6OGY - chains E and G of the 13 polymer chains in the assembly; structure by electron microscopy, 3.40 A resolution.

[Chain E (and G)]
Name: Inner capsid protein VP2
Organism: Rotavirus A
Notes: chain G of this document is another copy of the same molecule, construct and numbering; everything in this record applies to it too
Reference sequence: G0YZK0 (G0YZK0_9REOV); residues 1-887 here = UniProt positions 1-887
Amino-acid sequence (887 residues; each row starts with the number of its first residue):
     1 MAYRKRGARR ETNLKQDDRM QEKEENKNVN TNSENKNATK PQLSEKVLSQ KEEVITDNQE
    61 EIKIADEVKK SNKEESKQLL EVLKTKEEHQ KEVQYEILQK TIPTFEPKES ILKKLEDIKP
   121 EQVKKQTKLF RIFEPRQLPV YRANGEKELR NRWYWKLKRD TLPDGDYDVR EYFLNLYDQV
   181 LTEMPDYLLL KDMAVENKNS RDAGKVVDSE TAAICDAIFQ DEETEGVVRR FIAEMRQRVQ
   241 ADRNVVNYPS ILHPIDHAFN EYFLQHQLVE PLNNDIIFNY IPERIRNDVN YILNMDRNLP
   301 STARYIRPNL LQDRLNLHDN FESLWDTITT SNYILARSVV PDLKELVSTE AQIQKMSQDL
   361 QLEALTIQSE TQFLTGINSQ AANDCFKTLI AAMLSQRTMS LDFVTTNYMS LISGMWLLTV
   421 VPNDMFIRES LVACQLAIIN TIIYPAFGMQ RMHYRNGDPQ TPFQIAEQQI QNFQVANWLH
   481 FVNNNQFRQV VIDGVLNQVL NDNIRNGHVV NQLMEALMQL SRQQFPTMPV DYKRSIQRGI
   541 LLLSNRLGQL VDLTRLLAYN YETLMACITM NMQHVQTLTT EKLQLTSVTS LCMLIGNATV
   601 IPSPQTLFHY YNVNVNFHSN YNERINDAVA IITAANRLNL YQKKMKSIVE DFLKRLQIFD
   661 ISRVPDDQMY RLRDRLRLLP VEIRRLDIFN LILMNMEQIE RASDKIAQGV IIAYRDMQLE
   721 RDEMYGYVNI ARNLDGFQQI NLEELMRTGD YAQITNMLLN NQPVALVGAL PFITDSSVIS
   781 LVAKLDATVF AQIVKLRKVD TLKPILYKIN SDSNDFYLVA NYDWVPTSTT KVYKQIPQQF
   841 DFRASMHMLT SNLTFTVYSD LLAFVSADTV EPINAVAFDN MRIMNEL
Unresolved in the structure: 1-106

[How chain E and chain G interact]
Contacting residue pairs (20):
  Gln-372(E) / Gln-358(G)
  Thr-406(E) / Lys-355(G)
  Leu-436(E) / Leu-887(G)  hydrophobic
  Arg-451(E) / Ser-544(G)
  Arg-451(E) / Asn-545(G)
  His-453(E) / Asn-511(G)
  His-453(E) / Leu-547(G)
  His-453(E) / Glu-886(G)
  Arg-455(E) / Asn-885(G)
  Arg-455(E) / Glu-886(G)
  Asn-456(E) / Asn-885(G)  hydrogen bond (side chain-backbone)
  Asn-456(E) / Leu-887(G)
  Pro-526(E) / Arg-522(G)
  Thr-527(E) / Ser-521(G)
  Thr-527(E) / Arg-522(G)
  Met-528(E) / Leu-541(G)  hydrophobic
  Pro-529(E) / Leu-541(G)
  Asp-531(E) / Gln-361(G)
  Asp-531(E) / Arg-534(G)
  Asp-531(E) / Arg-538(G)  salt bridge
Interface residues without a listed pair, chain E (16 interface residues in all): Ser-369, Tyr-408, Gln-450, Tyr-454
Interface residues without a listed pair, chain G (20 interface residues in all): Gln-354, Asp-359, Glu-515, Met-518, Gln-537

[Summary]
Chain E and chain G form an interface of 16 and 20 residues respectively; the contacts include 1 hydrogen bond
and 1 salt bridge. Polar pairs include Asp-531(E)/Arg-538(G) and Asn-456(E)/Asn-885(G).
Both chains are Inner capsid protein VP2 (Rotavirus A). Entry 6OGY (In situ structure of Rotavirus
RNA-dependent RNA polymerase at duplex-open state) was determined by electron microscopy together with 6OGZ
from the same study.
